6PUT - chains A and B of the 6 polymer chains in the assembly; structure by electron microscopy, 2.90 A resolution.

# Chain A (and B)
Molecule: Chimeric Sso7d and HIV-1 integrase
Organism: Saccharolobus solfataricus (strain ATCC 35092 / DSM 1617 / JCM 11322 / P2)
Notes: chain B of this document is another copy of the same molecule, construct and numbering; everything in this record applies to it too
UniProt: chimeric construct of P39476, Q76353: residues -74 to -11 from P39476 (DN7D_SACS2) positions 1-64 (UniProt number = residue number + 75); residues 1-288 from Q76353 positions 1-288 (same numbers)
Chain sequence (383 residues; row label = number of the first residue in the row; numbers below 1 keep their minus sign (Met-94 is residue -94)):
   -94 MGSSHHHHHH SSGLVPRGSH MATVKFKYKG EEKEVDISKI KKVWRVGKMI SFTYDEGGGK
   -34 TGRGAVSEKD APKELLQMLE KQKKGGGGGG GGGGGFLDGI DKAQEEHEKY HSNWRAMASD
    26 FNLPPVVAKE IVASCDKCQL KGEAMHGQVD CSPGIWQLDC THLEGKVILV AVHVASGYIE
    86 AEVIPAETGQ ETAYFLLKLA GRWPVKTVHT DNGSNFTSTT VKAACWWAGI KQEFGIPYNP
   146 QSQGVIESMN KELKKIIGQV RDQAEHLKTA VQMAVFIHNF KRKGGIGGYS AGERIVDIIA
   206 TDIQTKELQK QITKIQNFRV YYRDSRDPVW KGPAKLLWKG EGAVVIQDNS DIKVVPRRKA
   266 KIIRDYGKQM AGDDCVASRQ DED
Disordered / not traced: -94 to 0, 227-239, 253-256, 262-288 (chain B: -94 to 0, 45-56, 140-149, 227-237, 262-266, 270-288)
Construct notes: expression tag (-94 to -75); linker (-10 to 0)
Curated features (UniProtKB/Swiss-Prot):
  - modified residue (N6-methyllysine): Lys-70, Lys-68, Lys-14, Lys-12, Lys-11
Metal / ion sites: Zn2+: His12, His16, Cys40, Cys43; Ca2+ site 1: Asp64, Asp116; Ca2+ site 2: Asp64, Glu152 (shared with 1 residue of chain F)
From the paper describing this entry:
  - catalytic residues: Asp64, Asp116, Glu152

# How chain A and chain B interact
Contacting residue pairs (60):
  Tyr83(A) - Arg107(B)  hydrogen bond (side chain-backbone)
  Glu85(A) - Arg107(B)  salt bridge
  Ala86(A) - Arg107(B)  hydrogen bond (backbone-side chain)
  Glu87(A) - Tyr99(B)  hydrogen bond
  Glu87(A) - Lys103(B)  salt bridge
  Glu96(A) - Lys173(B)  salt bridge
  Tyr99(A) - Glu87(B)  hydrogen bond
  Tyr99(A) - Lys173(B)
  Tyr99(A) - Gln177(B)
  Leu102(A) - Thr174(B)
  Leu102(A) - Met178(B)  hydrophobic
  Lys103(A) - Glu87(B)  salt bridge
  Lys103(A) - Gln177(B)
  Ala105(A) - Phe181(B)
  Ala105(A) - Phe185(B)
  Gly106(A) - Val180(B)
  Gly106(A) - Phe181(B)
  Gly106(A) - Asn184(B)  hydrogen bond (backbone-side chain)
  Gly106(A) - Phe185(B)
  Arg107(A) - Tyr83(B)  hydrogen bond (backbone-side chain)
  Arg107(A) - Glu85(B)  salt bridge
  Arg107(A) - Ala86(B)  hydrogen bond (side chain-backbone)
  Arg107(A) - Glu87(B)  salt bridge
  Arg107(A) - Gln177(B)  hydrogen bond
  Arg107(A) - Val180(B)
  Arg107(A) - Phe185(B)
  Trp108(A) - Trp108(B)  hydrophobic
  Trp108(A) - Phe185(B)
  Pro109(A) - Phe185(B)
  Trp132(A) - Gln168(B)  hydrogen bond
  Trp132(A) - Met178(B)
  Trp132(A) - Phe181(B)  hydrophobic
  Trp132(A) - Ile182(B)  hydrophobic
  Ala133(A) - Phe181(B)
  Gln168(A) - Trp132(B)  hydrogen bond
  Lys173(A) - Tyr99(B)
  Thr174(A) - Leu102(B)
  Gln177(A) - Tyr99(B)
  Gln177(A) - Leu102(B)
  Gln177(A) - Lys103(B)
  Gln177(A) - Arg107(B)  hydrogen bond
  Met178(A) - Leu102(B)  hydrophobic
  Met178(A) - Trp132(B)
  Val180(A) - Arg107(B)
  Phe181(A) - Ala105(B)
  Phe181(A) - Gly106(B)
  Phe181(A) - Trp132(B)  hydrophobic
  Phe181(A) - Ala133(B)
  Ile182(A) - Trp132(B)  hydrophobic
  Asn184(A) - Gly106(B)  hydrogen bond (side chain-backbone)
  Phe185(A) - Ala105(B)
  Phe185(A) - Gly106(B)
  Phe185(A) - Arg107(B)
  Phe185(A) - Trp108(B)
  Phe185(A) - Pro109(B)  hydrophobic
  Lys188(A) - Lys215(B)
  Glu198(A) - Ile208(B)
  Val201(A) - Ile208(B)  hydrophobic
  Ile208(A) - Glu198(B)
  Ile208(A) - Val201(B)  hydrophobic
Other interface residues (no listed pair), chain A (32 interface residues in all): Ile204, Ala205, Gln209
Other interface residues (no listed pair), chain B (33 interface residues in all): Glu96, Val165, Asp202, Ile204, Ala205

# Summary
The interface between chain A and chain B involves 32 residues on one side and 33 on the other; the contacts
include 12 hydrogen bonds and 6 salt bridges. Polar contacts include Glu85(A)-Arg107(B), Glu87(A)-Lys103(B)
and Glu96(A)-Lys173(B). The Zn2+ site is built by His12(A), His16(A), Cys40(A) and Cys43(A). The paper reports
catalytic residues Asp64(A), Asp116(A) and Glu152(A).
Both chains are Chimeric Sso7d and HIV-1 integrase (Saccharolobus solfataricus (strain ATCC 35092 / DSM 1617 /
JCM 11322 / P2)). Entry 6PUT (Structure of HIV cleaved synaptic complex (CSC) intasome bound with calcium) was
determined by electron microscopy, deposited together with 6PUW, 6PUY, 6PUZ and 6V3K.
